6XJV - chains B and Q of the 20 polymer chains in the assembly; structure by electron microscopy, 4.17 A resolution (low resolution: residue-level contacts below are approximate; hydrogen-bond / salt-bridge calls are withheld).

Chain B:
Name: Essential MCU regulator, mitochondrial
From: Homo sapiens
UniProt: Q9H4I9 (EMRE_HUMAN); numbering as in UniProt (aligned over 1-107)
Chain sequence (107 residues; each row starts with the number of its first residue):
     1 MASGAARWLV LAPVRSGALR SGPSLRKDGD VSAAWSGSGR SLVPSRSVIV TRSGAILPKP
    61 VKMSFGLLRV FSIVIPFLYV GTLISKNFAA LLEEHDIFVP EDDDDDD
Unresolved in the structure: 1-48, 102-107
UniProt features mapped onto this chain:
  - motif: Gly81 to Ser85 (GXXXX[G/A/S])
  - mutagenesis: Pro58 (P58W: Abolished interaction with MCU), Lys59 (K59W: Abolished interaction with MCU), Pro60 (P60A/W: Abolished interaction with MCU), Leu67 to Val70 (Does not affect interaction with MCU), Gly81 (G81W: Abolishes calcium uptake into mitochondria), Leu83 (L83W: Promotes association with MCU, protecting SMDT1/EMRE from degradation by AFG3L2 and SP7), Ser85 (S85W: Abolishes calcium uptake into mitochondria. Promotes association with MCU, protecting SMDT1/EMRE from degradation by AFG3L2 and SP7), Glu101 to Asp107 (Abolishes regulation of calcium uptake into mitochondria)

Chain Q:
Name: Calcium uptake protein 1, mitochondrial
From: Homo sapiens
UniProt: Q9BPX6 (MICU1_HUMAN); residues 1-476 here = UniProt positions 1-476
Chain sequence (476 residues; each row starts with the number of its first residue):
     1 MFRLNSLSAL AELAVGSRWY HGGSQPIQIR RRLMMVAFLG ASAVTASTGL LWKRAHAESP
    61 PCVDNLKSDI GDKGKNKDEG DVCNHEKKTA DLAPHPEEKK KKRSGFRDRK VMEYENRIRA
   121 YSTPDKIFRY FATLKVISEP GEAEVFMTPE DFVRSITPNE KQPEHLGLDQ YIIKRFDGKK
   181 ISQEREKFAD EGSIFYTLGE CGLISFSDYI FLTTVLSTPQ RNFEIAFKMF DLNGDGEVDM
   241 EEFEQVQSII RSQTSMGMRH RDRPTTGNTL KSGLCSALTT YFFGADLKGK LTIKNFLEFQ
   301 RKLQHDVLKL EFERHDPVDG RITERQFGGM LLAYSGVQSK KLTAMQRQLK KHFKEGKGLT
   361 FQEVENFFTF LKNINDVDTA LSFYHMAGAS LDKVTMQQVA RTVAKVELSD HVCDVVFALF
   421 DCDGNGELSN KEFVSIMKQR LMRGLEKPKD MGFTRLMQAM WKCAQETAWD FALPKQ
Unresolved in the structure: 1-107, 135-144, 159-192, 253-275, 444-476
UniProt features mapped onto this chain:
  - region: Lys99 to Lys110 (Polybasic region), Lys126 to Arg129 (K/R-ring), Arg259 to Arg263 (K/R-ring), Arg455 to Gln465 (C-helix region)
  - binding site (Ca(2+)): Asp231, Asn233, Asp235, Glu237, Glu242, Asp421, Asp423, Asn425, Glu427, Glu432
  - modified residue: Ser122 (Phosphoserine), Arg455 (Asymmetric dimethylarginine)
  - natural variant: Arg18 to Gln476 (deletion: In MPXPS), Arg129 to Gln476 (deletion: In MPXPS), Arg129 (R129P: In MPXPS; uncertain significance), Arg185 (deletion: In MPXPS)
  - mutagenesis: Lys99 to Arg103 (Abolishes interaction with EMRE/SMDT1), Lys99 to Lys102 (Abolishes interaction with EMRE/SMDT1 while maintaining interaction with MICU2), Phe106 (F106A: Slightly decreased ability to inhibit MCU channel activity in absence of calcium), Tyr114 (Y114A: Decreased ability to inhibit MCU channel activity in absence of calcium), Arg117 (R117A: Slightly decreased ability to inhibit MCU channel activity in absence of calcium), Arg119 (R119E: Impaired interaction with MCU; R119K: Does not affect interaction with MCU), Tyr121 (Y121A: Decreased ability to inhibit MCU channel activity in absence of calcium), Lys126 to Arg129 (Abolished ability to inhibit MCU channel activity in absence of calcium; when associated with 259-E--E-263), Lys126 (K126A: Abolished ability to inhibit MCU channel activity in absence of calcium; K126E: Abolished ability to inhibit MCU in absence of calcium), Arg129 (R129A: Decreased ability to inhibit MCU channel activity in absence of calcium), Arg154 (R154K: Does not affect interaction with MCU; R154Q: Impaired interaction with MCU), Arg221 (R221A: Abolishes homooligomerization), 14 further mutagenesis entries in UniProt

How chain B and chain Q interact:
Contacting residue pairs - 5 pairs, chain B then chain Q:
  Glu93(B) with Lys341(Q)
  Asp96(B) with Gln338(Q); Lys340(Q)
  Phe98(B) with Lys341(Q)
  Glu101(B) with Arg347(Q)
Interface residues without a listed pair, chain Q (5 interface residues in all): Ser339

In short:
The interface between chain B and chain Q involves 4 residues on one side and 5 on the other. Curated
annotation (UniProt) lists 17 mutagenesis sites on chain B; 10 Ca2+-binding residues and 40 mutagenesis sites
on chain Q.
Chain B is Essential MCU regulator, mitochondrial and chain Q is Calcium uptake protein 1, mitochondrial, both
from Homo sapiens; the structure, MCU holocomplex in High-calcium state, was determined by electron
microscopy, deposited together with 6XJX.
